Entry 5H4C (X-ray diffraction, 2.30 A resolution); this record covers chains A and C of the 3 polymer chains in the assembly.

# Chain A (and C)
Name: Protein Cbln4
Source organism: Rattus norvegicus
Notes: chain C of this document is another copy of the same molecule, construct and numbering; everything in this record applies to it too
Reference sequence: D4ABJ2 (D4ABJ2_RAT); residues 25-198 here = UniProt positions 25-198
Amino-acid sequence (186 residues; row label = number of the first residue in the row):
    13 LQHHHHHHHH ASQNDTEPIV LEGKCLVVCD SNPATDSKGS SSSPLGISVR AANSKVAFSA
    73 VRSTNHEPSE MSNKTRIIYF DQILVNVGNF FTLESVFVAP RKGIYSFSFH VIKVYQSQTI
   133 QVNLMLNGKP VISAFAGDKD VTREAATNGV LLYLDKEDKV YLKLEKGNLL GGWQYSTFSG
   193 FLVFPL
Disordered / not traced: 13-64 (chain C: 13-63, 80-82)
Construct notes: expression tag (13-24)
Glycans and other covalent adducts: N-acetylglucosamine (NAG) linked to Asn85

# Chain A / chain C interface
Contacting residue pairs - 35 pairs, chain A then chain C:
  Lys67(A) with Phe196(C); Pro197(C), hydrogen bond (side chain-backbone)
  Val68(A) with Phe196(C)
  Ala69(A) with Leu163(C), hydrophobic; Phe196(C), hydrophobic
  Phe70(A) with Leu163(C)
  Ser71(A) with Val162(C); Leu163(C), hydrogen bond (side chain-backbone)
  Leu96(A) with Val143(C), hydrophobic; Val162(C), hydrophobic
  Val97(A) with Leu163(C); Leu164(C); Tyr165(C)
  Val99(A) with Ile116(C), hydrophobic; Phe196(C), hydrophobic
  His122(A) with Thr159(C); Asn160(C), hydrogen bond; Gly161(C)
  Ile124(A) with Ser145(C); Asn160(C)
  Lys151(A) with Asp150(C), salt bridge
  Val153(A) with Gly149(C); Asp150(C)
  Thr154(A) with Thr131(C); Gly149(C)
  Arg155(A) with Phe147(C)
  Tyr187(A) with Ser145(C); Phe147(C), hydrophobic; Asn160(C)
  Thr189(A) with Asn160(C), hydrogen bond; Gly161(C)
  Ser191(A) with Val162(C)
  Gly192(A) with Leu163(C)
  Phe193(A) with Phe193(C), hydrophobic; Val195(C), hydrophobic
Other interface residues (no listed pair), chain A (20 interface residues in all): Val73
Other interface residues (no listed pair), chain C (21 interface residues in all): Ile144, Ala148, Leu198

# Summary
20 residues of chain A and 21 residues of chain C are in contact, with 4 hydrogen bonds and 1 salt bridge.
Polar pairs include Lys151(A)-Asp150(C), Lys67(A)-Pro197(C) and Ser71(A)-Leu163(C). N-acetylglucosamine is
covalently linked to Asn85(A).
Chain A and chain C are both Protein Cbln4 (Rattus norvegicus); the structure, Crystal structure of Cbln4, was
determined by X-ray diffraction, deposited together with 5H49, 5H4B and 5H48.
